Entry 6CNB (electron microscopy, 4.10 A resolution (low resolution: residue-level contacts below are approximate; hydrogen-bond / salt-bridge calls are withheld)); this record covers chains A and E of the 21 polymer chains in the assembly.

== Chain A ==
Molecule: DNA-directed RNA polymerase III subunit RPC1
Organism: Saccharomyces cerevisiae (strain ATCC 204508 / S288c)
Notes: EC 2.7.7.6
UniProt: P04051 (RPC1_YEAST); residue numbers follow UniProt; this construct covers 1-1460
Chain sequence (1460 residues; row label = number of the first residue in the row):
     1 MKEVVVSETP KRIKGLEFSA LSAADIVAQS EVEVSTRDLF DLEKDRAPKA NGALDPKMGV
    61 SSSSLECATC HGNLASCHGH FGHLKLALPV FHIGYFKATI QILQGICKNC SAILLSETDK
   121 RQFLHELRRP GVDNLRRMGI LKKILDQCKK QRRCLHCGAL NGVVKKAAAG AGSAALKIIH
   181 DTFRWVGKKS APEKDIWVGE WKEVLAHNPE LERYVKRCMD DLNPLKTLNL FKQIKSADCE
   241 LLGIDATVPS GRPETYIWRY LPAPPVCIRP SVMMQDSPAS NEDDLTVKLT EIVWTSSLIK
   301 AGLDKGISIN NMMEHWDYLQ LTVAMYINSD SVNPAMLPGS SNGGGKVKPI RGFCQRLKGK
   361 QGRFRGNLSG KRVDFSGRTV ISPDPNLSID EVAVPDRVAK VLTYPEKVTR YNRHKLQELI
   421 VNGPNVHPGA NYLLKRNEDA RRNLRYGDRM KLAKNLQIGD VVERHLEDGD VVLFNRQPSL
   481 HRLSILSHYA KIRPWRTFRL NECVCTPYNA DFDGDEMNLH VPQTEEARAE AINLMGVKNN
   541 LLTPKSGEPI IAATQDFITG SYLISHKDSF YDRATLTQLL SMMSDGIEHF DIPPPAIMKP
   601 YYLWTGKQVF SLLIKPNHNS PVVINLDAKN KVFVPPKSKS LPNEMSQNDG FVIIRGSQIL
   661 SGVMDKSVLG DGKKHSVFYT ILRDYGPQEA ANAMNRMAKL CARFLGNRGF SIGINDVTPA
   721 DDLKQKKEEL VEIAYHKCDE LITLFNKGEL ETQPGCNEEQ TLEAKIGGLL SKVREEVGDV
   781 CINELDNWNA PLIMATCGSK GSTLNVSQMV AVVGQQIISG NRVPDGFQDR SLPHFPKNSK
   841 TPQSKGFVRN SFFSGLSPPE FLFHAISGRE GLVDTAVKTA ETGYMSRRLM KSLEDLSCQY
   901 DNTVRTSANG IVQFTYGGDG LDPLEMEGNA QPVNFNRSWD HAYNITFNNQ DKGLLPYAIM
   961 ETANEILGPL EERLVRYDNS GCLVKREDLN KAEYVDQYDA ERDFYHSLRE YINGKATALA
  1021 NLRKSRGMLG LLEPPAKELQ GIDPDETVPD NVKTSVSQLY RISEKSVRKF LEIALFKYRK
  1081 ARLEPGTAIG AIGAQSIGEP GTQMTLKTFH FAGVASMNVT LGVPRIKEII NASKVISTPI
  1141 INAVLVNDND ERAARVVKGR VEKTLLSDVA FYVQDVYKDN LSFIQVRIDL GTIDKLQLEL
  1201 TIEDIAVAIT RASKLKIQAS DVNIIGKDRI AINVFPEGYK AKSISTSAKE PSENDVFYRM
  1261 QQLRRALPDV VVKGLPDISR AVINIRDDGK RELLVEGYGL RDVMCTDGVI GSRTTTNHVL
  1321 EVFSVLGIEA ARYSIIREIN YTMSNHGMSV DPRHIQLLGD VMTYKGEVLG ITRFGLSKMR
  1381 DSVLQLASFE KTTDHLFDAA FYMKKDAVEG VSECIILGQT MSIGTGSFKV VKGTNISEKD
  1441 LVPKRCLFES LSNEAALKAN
Unresolved in the structure: 1, 1101-1116, 1237-1251
Metal / ion sites: Zn2+ site 1: C67, C70, C77, H80; Zn2+ site 2: C107, C110, C154, C157
UniProt features mapped onto this chain:
  - region: P858 to E870 (Bridging helix)
  - binding site (Zn(2+)): C67, C70, C77, H80, C107, C110, C154
  - binding site (Mg(2+)): D511, D513, D515
  - mutagenesis: T506 (T506I: Temperature-sensitive), N509 (N509Y: Temperature-sensitive), N518 (N518Q: Temperature-sensitive)

== Chain E ==
Molecule: DNA-directed RNA polymerases I, II, and III subunit RPABC1
Organism: Saccharomyces cerevisiae (strain ATCC 204508 / S288c)
UniProt: P20434 (RPAB1_YEAST); numbering as in UniProt (aligned over 1-215)
Chain sequence (215 residues; numbered 1 to 215; the number before each row is that of its first residue):
     1 MDQENERNIS RLWRAFRTVK EMVKDRGYFI TQEEVELPLE DFKAKYCDSM GRPQRKMMSF
    61 QANPTEESIS KFPDMGSLWV EFCDEPSVGV KTMKTFVIHI QEKNFQTGIF VYQNNITPSA
   121 MKLVPSIPPA TIETFNEAAL VVNITHHELV PKHIRLSSDE KRELLKRYRL KESQLPRIQR
   181 ADPVALYLGL KRGEVVKIIR KSETSGRYAS YRICM

== Chain A / chain E interface ==
Residue-residue contacts (77; chain A residue first):
  R905(A) - Y168(E)
  R905(A) - L170(E)
  N909(A) - Q174(E)
  G910(A) - Q174(E)
  I911(A) - Q174(E)
  I911(A) - L175(E)
  I911(A) - P176(E)
  F914(A) - Y168(E)
  F914(A) - P176(E)
  F914(A) - S210(E)
  F914(A) - Y211(E)
  G918(A) - S205(E)
  G918(A) - Y208(E)
  N979(A) - E160(E)
  S980(A) - E160(E)
  S980(A) - E163(E)
  G981(A) - E163(E)
  N990(A) - R207(E)
  A992(A) - R207(E)
  E993(A) - K152(E)
  E993(A) - K197(E)
  E993(A) - I199(E)
  Y994(A) - K197(E)
  V995(A) - K197(E)
  V995(A) - I199(E)
  V995(A) - R207(E)
  V995(A) - A209(E)
  D996(A) - R167(E)
  D996(A) - Y211(E)
  Q997(A) - Y168(E)
  D999(A) - R207(E)
  A1000(A) - S205(E)
  E1199(A) - Q3(E)
  E1199(A) - R7(E)
  D1204(A) - M1(E)
  K1273(A) - R7(E)
  R1301(A) - A139(E)
  M1304(A) - V142(E)
  C1305(A) - R11(E)
  C1305(A) - V141(E)
  D1307(A) - R14(E)
  G1311(A) - V142(E)
  G1311(A) - H147(E)
  S1312(A) - H146(E)
  S1312(A) - H147(E)
  S1312(A) - E148(E)
  R1313(A) - H147(E)
  T1314(A) - H147(E)
  F1323(A) - Q179(E)
  V1325(A) - P183(E)
  L1326(A) - I144(E)
  L1326(A) - H147(E)
  L1326(A) - V150(E)
  L1326(A) - P183(E)
  L1326(A) - V184(E)
  G1327(A) - D182(E)
  I1328(A) - I178(E)
  I1328(A) - Q179(E)
  I1328(A) - D182(E)
  I1328(A) - R212(E)
  E1329(A) - P151(E)
  E1329(A) - I198(E)
  E1329(A) - R200(E)
  E1329(A) - R212(E)
  A1330(A) - V150(E)
  R1332(A) - R200(E)
  Y1333(A) - L149(E)
  Y1333(A) - S202(E)
  P1352(A) - T204(E)
  Q1356(A) - T204(E)
  T1363(A) - R212(E)
  Y1364(A) - P176(E)
  Y1364(A) - R177(E)
  K1365(A) - R177(E)
  G1366(A) - R177(E)
  G1366(A) - Q179(E)
  E1367(A) - Q179(E)
Interface residues without a listed pair, chain A (54 interface residues in all): R129, R136, D901, T915, G917, Q931, Y998, D1003, R1353
Interface residues without a listed pair, chain E (48 interface residues in all): H153, R192, K201, G206, M215

== In short ==
54 residues of chain A face 48 of chain E across their interface. The Zn2+ site 1 is built by C67(A), C70(A),
C77(A) and H80(A). From UniProt: 7 Zn2+-binding residues, 3 Mg2+-binding residues and 3 mutagenesis sites on
chain A.
Here chain A is DNA-directed RNA polymerase III subunit RPC1 and chain E is DNA-directed RNA polymerases I,
II, and III subunit RPABC1, both from Saccharomyces cerevisiae (strain ATCC 204508 / S288c). Entry 6CNB (Yeast
RNA polymerase III initial transcribing complex) was determined by electron microscopy (same publication as
6CNC, 6CND and 6CNF).
